8QHD - chains D and B of the 6 polymer chains in the assembly; structure by electron microscopy, 3.60 A resolution.

[Chain D (and B)]
Molecule: RNA-directed RNA polymerase L
Source organism: Hantaan virus 76-118
Notes: chain B of this document is another copy of the same molecule, construct and numbering; everything in this record applies to it too
UniProtKB: P23456 (L_HANTV); residue numbers follow UniProt; this construct covers 1-2151
Sequence (2173 residues; numbered -21 to 2151; the number before each row is that of its first residue; numbers below 1 keep their minus sign (Met-21 is residue -21)):
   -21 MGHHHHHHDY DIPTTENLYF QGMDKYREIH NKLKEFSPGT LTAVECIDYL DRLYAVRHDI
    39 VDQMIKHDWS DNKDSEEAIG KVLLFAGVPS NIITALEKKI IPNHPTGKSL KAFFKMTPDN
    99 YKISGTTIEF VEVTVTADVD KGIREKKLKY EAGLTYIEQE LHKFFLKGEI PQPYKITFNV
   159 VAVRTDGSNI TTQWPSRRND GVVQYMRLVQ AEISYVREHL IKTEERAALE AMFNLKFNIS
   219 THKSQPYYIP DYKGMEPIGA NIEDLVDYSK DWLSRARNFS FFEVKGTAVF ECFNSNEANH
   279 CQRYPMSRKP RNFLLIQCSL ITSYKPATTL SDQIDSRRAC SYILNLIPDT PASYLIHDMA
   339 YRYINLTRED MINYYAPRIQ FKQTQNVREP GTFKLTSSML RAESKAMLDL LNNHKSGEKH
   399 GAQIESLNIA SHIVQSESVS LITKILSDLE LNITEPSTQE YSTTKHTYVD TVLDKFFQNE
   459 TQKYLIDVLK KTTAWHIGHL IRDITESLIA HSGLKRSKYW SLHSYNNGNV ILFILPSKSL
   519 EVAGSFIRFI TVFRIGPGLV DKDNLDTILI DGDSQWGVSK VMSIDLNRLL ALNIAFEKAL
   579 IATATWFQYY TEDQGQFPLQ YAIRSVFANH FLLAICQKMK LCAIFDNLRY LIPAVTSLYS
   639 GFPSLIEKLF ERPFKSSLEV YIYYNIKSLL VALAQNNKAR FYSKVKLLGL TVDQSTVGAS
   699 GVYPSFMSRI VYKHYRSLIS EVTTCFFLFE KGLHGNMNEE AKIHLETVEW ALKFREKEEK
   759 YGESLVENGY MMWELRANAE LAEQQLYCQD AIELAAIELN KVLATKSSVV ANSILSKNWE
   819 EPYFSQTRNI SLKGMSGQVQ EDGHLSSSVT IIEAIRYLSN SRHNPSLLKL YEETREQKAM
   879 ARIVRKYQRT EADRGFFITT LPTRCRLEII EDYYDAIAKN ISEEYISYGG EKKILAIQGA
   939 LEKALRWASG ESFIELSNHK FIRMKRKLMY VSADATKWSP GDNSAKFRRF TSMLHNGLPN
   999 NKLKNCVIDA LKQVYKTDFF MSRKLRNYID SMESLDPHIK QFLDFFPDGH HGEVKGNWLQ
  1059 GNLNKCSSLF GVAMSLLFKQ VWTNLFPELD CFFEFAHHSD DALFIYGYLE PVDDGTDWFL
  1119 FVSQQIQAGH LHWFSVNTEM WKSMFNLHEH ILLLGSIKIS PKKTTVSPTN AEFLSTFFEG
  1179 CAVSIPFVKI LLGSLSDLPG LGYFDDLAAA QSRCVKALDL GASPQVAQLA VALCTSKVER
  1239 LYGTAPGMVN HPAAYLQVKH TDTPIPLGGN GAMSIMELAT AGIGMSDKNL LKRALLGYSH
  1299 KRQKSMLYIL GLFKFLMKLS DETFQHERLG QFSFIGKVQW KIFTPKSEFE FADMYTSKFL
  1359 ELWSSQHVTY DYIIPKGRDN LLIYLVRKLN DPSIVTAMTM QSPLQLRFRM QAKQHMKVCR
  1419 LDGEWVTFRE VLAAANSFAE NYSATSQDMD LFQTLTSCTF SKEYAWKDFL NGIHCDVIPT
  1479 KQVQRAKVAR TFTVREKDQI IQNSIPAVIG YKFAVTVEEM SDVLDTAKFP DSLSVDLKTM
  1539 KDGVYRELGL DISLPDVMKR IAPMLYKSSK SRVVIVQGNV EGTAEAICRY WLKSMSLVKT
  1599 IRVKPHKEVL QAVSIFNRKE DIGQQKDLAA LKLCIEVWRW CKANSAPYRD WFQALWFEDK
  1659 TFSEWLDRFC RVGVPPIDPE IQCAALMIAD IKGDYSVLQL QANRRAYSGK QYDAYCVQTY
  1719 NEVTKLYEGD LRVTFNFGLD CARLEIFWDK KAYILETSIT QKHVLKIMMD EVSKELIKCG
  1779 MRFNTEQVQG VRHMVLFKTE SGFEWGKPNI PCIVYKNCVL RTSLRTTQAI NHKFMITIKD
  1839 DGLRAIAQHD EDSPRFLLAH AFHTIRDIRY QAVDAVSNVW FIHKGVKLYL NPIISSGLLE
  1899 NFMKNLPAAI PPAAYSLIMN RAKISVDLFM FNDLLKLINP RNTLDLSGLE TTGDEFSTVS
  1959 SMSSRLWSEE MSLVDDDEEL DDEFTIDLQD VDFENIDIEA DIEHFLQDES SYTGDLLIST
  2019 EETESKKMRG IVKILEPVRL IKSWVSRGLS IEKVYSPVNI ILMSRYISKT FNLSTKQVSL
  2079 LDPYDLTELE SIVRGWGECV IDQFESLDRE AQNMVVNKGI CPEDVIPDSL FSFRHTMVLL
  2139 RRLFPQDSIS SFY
Unresolved in the structure: -21 to 0, 217-225, 392-400, 433-448, 696-698, 1824-1829, 1950-2027 (chain B: -21 to 0, 217-223, 392-400, 433-448, 684-698, 886-892, 926-931, 1617-1623, 1705-1829, 1948-2033)
Construct notes: initiating methionine (-21); expression tag (-20 to 0)
What the authors report for this chain:
  - self-association interface (contacts with another copy of this molecule): Phe2131 to Leu2141

[Interface between chain D and chain B]
Pairs across the interface (7; chain D residue first):
  His1298(D) - Phe143(B)
  Lys1299(D) - Phe143(B)
  Lys1299(D) - Pro149(B)  hydrogen bond (side chain-backbone)
  Lys1299(D) - Gln150(B)  hydrogen bond
  Gln1301(D) - Phe143(B)
  His1791(D) - Phe951(B)
  Arg1819(D) - Lys958(B)
Also at the interface, not in a pair above, chain D (7 interface residues in all): Arg1790, Thr1820
Also at the interface, not in a pair above, chain B (7 interface residues in all): Gly948, His957

[In short]
Chain D and chain B each contribute 7 residues to their interface, with 2 hydrogen bonds. Polar pairs include
Lys1299(D)-Pro149(B) and Lys1299(D)-Gln150(B). From the paper: a self-association interface involving
Phe2131(D).
Both chains are RNA-directed RNA polymerase L (Hantaan virus 76-118). Entry 8QHD (Hantaan virus polymerase in
hexameric state) was determined by electron microscopy (same publication as 8QE5, 8QGT, 8QGU and 8QH3).
